Entry 4BX5 (X-ray diffraction, 1.43 A resolution); this record covers chains B and D of the 4 polymer chains in the assembly.

# Chain B (and D)
Molecule: Streptavidin
Organism: Streptomyces avidinii
Notes: chain D of this document is another copy of the same molecule, construct and numbering; everything in this record applies to it too
UniProt: P22629 (SAV_STRAV); residues 13-139 here correspond to UniProt positions 37-163 (UniProt number = residue number + 24)
Chain sequence (127 residues; row label = number of the first residue in the row):
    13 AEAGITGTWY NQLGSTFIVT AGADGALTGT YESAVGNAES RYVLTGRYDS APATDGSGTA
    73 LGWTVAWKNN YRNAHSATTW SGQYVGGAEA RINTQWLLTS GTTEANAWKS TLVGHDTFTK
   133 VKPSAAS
Unresolved in the structure: 13-15, 137-139 (chain D: 13-15, 136-139)
Swiss-Prot annotation at these positions:
  - motif: R59 to D61 (Cell attachment site)
  - binding site (biotin): Y43, Y54, W92, W108, W120

# Chain B / chain D interface
Pairs across the interface - 18 pairs, chain B then chain D:
  V47(B) - W120(D)
  G48(B) - W120(D)
  W108(B) - W120(D)
  L109(B) - V125(D)  hydrophobic
  L110(B) - W120(D)  hydrophobic
  W120(B) - L25(D)  hydrophobic
  W120(B) - V47(D)
  W120(B) - G48(D)
  W120(B) - W108(D)
  K121(B) - L124(D)
  T123(B) - L124(D)
  T123(B) - V125(D)  hydrogen bond (backbone-backbone)
  L124(B) - K121(D)
  L124(B) - T123(D)
  L124(B) - L124(D)  hydrophobic
  V125(B) - L109(D)  hydrophobic
  V125(B) - T123(D)  hydrogen bond (backbone-backbone)
  V125(B) - V125(D)  hydrophobic
Other interface residues (no listed pair), chain B (11 interface residues in all): L25
Other interface residues (no listed pair), chain D (11 interface residues in all): L110

# Summary
The chain B/chain D interface involves 11 residues from each chain; the contacts include 2 hydrogen bonds. Its
one hydrogen bond, T123(B)-V125(D), is backbone to backbone. Curated annotation (UniProt) lists 5
biotin-binding residues on chain B.
Chain B and chain D are both Streptavidin (Streptomyces avidinii); the structure, cis-divalent streptavidin,
was determined by X-ray diffraction, deposited together with 4BX6 and 4BX7.
